6E7X - chains A and B; structure by X-ray diffraction, 2.58 A resolution.

[Chain A]
Protein: Glutamate receptor ionotropic, NMDA 1
Source organism: Xenopus laevis
Notes: fragment: Extracellular residues 23-407
Reference sequence: A0A1L8F5J9 (NMDZ1_XENLA), isoform A0A1L8F5J9-8; residues 23-407 here = UniProt positions 23-407
Amino-acid sequence (385 residues; numbered 23 to 407; the number before each row is that of its first residue):
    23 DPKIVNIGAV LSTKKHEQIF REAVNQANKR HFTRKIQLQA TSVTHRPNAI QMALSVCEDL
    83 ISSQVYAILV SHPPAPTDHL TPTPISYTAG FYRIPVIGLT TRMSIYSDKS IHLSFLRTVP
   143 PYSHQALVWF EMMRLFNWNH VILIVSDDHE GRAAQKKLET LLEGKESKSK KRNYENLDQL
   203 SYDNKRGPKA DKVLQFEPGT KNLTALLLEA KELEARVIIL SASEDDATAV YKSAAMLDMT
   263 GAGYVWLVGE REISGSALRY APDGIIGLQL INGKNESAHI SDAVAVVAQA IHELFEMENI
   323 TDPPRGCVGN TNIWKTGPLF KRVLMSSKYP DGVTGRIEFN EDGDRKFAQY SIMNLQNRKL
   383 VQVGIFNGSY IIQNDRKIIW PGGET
Not modelled in the structure: 98-100, 187-208, 406-407
Construct notes: engineered mutation Gln-61 (Asn in A0A1L8F5J9), Gln-371 (Asn in A0A1L8F5J9)
Disulfide bonds: Cys-79/Cys-329
Covalently attached groups: N-acetylglucosamine (NAG) linked to Asn-297, Asn-389
Ion coordination: Na+: Phe-137, Asp-364
Residues lining bound ligands: T97 (N-{4-[(2S)-3-{[2-(3,4-dichlorophenyl)ethyl](2-methylpropyl)amino}-2-hydroxypropoxy]phenyl}methanesulfonamide): Tyr-109, Thr-110, Phe-113, Arg-115, Lys-131, Ser-132, Ile-133, Leu-135

[Chain B]
Protein: Glutamate receptor ionotropic, NMDA 2B
Source organism: Rattus norvegicus
Notes: fragment: Extracellular residues 32-394
Reference sequence: Q00960 (NMDE2_RAT); numbering as in UniProt (aligned over 32-394)
Amino-acid sequence (363 residues; numbered 32 to 394; the number before each row is that of its first residue):
    32 PPSIGIAVIL VGTSDEVAIK DAHEKDDFHH LSVVPRVELV AMNETDPKSI ITRICDLMSD
    92 RKIQGVVFAD DTDQEAIAQI LDFISAQTLT PILGIHGGSS MIMADKDESS MFFQFGPSIE
   152 QQASVMLNIM EEYDWYIFSI VTTYFPGYQD FVNKIRSTIE NSFVGWELEE VLLLDMSLDD
   212 GDSKIQNQLK KLQSPIILLY CTKEEATYIF EVANSVGLTG YGYTWIVPSL VAGDTDTVPS
   272 EFPTGLISVS YDEWDYGLPA RVRDGIAIIT TAASDMLSEH SFIPEPKSSC YNTHEKRIYQ
   332 SNMLNRYLIN VTFEGRDLSF SEDGYQMHPK LVIILLNKER KWERVGKWKD KSLQMKYYVW
   392 PRM
Construct notes: engineered mutation Asp-348 (Asn in Q00960)
Disulfide bonds: Cys-86/Cys-321
Covalently attached groups: covalent link Lys-56/Phe-59; N-acetylglucosamine (NAG) linked to Asn-74, Asn-341
Residues lining bound ligands: T97 (N-{4-[(2S)-3-{[2-(3,4-dichlorophenyl)ethyl](2-methylpropyl)amino}-2-hydroxypropoxy]phenyl}methanesulfonamide): Pro-78, Ile-82, Gln-110, Ile-111, Phe-114, Met-134, Ala-135, Asp-136, Thr-174, Tyr-175, Phe-176, Pro-177, Leu-205, Asp-206, Met-207, Ser-208, Glu-236
UniProt features mapped onto this chain:
  - binding site (Zn(2+)): His-127, Glu-284
  - glycosylation (N-linked (GlcNAc...) asparagine): Asn-74, Asn-341
  - mutagenesis: His-60 (H60A: Normal zinc binding), His-127 (H127A: Reduced zinc binding), Asp-283 (D283A: Slightly reduced zinc binding), Glu-284 (E284A: Reduced zinc binding), His-311 (H311A: Normal zinc binding), His-359 (H359A: Normal zinc binding)

[Interface between chain A and chain B]
Pairs across the interface (49; chain A residue first):
  Pro-69(A) / His-325(B)
  Asn-70(A) / Cys-321(B)  hydrogen bond (side chain-backbone)
  Asn-70(A) / Tyr-322(B)
  Asn-70(A) / Asn-323(B)
  Asn-70(A) / Thr-324(B)  hydrogen bond
  Asn-70(A) / His-325(B)
  Ala-71(A) / Phe-114(B)
  Ala-71(A) / Gln-118(B)
  Ile-72(A) / Ile-82(B)  hydrophobic
  Ile-72(A) / Phe-114(B)  hydrophobic
  Ile-72(A) / Gln-118(B)
  Ile-72(A) / Thr-119(B)
  Ile-72(A) / Cys-321(B)  hydrophobic
  Gln-73(A) / Tyr-322(B)  hydrogen bond (side chain-backbone)
  Leu-76(A) / Ile-82(B)  hydrophobic
  Leu-76(A) / Thr-83(B)
  Leu-76(A) / Tyr-322(B)  hydrophobic
  Glu-80(A) / Lys-79(B)  salt bridge
  Phe-113(A) / Pro-78(B)
  Phe-113(A) / Ala-107(B)  hydrophobic
  Tyr-114(A) / Asp-77(B)
  Tyr-114(A) / Pro-78(B)
  Lys-131(A) / Tyr-175(B)
  Lys-131(A) / Asp-206(B)  salt bridge
  Lys-131(A) / Ser-208(B)
  Ser-132(A) / Tyr-175(B)  hydrogen bond (side chain-backbone)
  Ser-132(A) / Pro-177(B)
  Ser-132(A) / Tyr-179(B)
  Leu-135(A) / Ser-208(B)
  Cys-329(A) / Asp-77(B)
  Cys-329(A) / Lys-79(B)
  Val-330(A) / Asp-77(B)
  Val-330(A) / Lys-79(B)
  Val-330(A) / Ser-80(B)
  Gly-331(A) / Glu-75(B)
  Gly-331(A) / Asp-77(B)  hydrogen bond (backbone-side chain)
  Asn-332(A) / Asp-77(B)
  Thr-333(A) / Thr-76(B)
  Thr-333(A) / Asp-77(B)
  Thr-333(A) / Gln-105(B)
  Pro-340(A) / Ser-208(B)
  Pro-340(A) / Leu-209(B)
  Pro-340(A) / Asp-210(B)  hydrogen bond (backbone-backbone)
  Leu-341(A) / Asp-210(B)
  Lys-343(A) / Ser-208(B)  hydrogen bond
  Lys-343(A) / Leu-209(B)
  Arg-344(A) / Leu-209(B)
  Arg-344(A) / Asp-210(B)  salt bridge
  Arg-344(A) / Asp-213(B)  salt bridge
Other interface residues (no listed pair), chain A (26 interface residues in all): Ala-75, Cys-79, Pro-106, Tyr-109, Met-347
Other interface residues (no listed pair), chain B (29 interface residues in all): Cys-86, Ile-111, Phe-176

[In short]
Chain A and chain B form an interface of 26 and 29 residues respectively; the contacts include 7 hydrogen
bonds and 4 salt bridges. Among the polar pairs are Glu-80(A)/Lys-79(B), Lys-131(A)/Asp-206(B) and
Arg-344(A)/Asp-210(B). Compound T97 is bound between chain A and chain B.
Here chain A is Glutamate receptor ionotropic, NMDA 1 (Xenopus laevis) and chain B is Glutamate receptor
ionotropic, NMDA 2B (Rattus norvegicus). Entry 6E7X (Heterodimer of the GluN1b-GluN2B NMDA receptor
amino-terminal domains bound to allosteric inhibitor 93-97) was determined by X-ray diffraction.
